PDB entry 8YJS | electron microscopy, 3.55 A resolution | chains D and E of the 8 polymer chains in the assembly

Chain D:
Protein: Flap endonuclease 1
From: Homo sapiens
Notes: EC 3.1.-.-
UniProtKB: P39748 (FEN1_HUMAN); residue numbers follow UniProt; this construct covers 1-380
Sequence (380 residues; numbered 1 to 380; the number before each row is that of its first residue):
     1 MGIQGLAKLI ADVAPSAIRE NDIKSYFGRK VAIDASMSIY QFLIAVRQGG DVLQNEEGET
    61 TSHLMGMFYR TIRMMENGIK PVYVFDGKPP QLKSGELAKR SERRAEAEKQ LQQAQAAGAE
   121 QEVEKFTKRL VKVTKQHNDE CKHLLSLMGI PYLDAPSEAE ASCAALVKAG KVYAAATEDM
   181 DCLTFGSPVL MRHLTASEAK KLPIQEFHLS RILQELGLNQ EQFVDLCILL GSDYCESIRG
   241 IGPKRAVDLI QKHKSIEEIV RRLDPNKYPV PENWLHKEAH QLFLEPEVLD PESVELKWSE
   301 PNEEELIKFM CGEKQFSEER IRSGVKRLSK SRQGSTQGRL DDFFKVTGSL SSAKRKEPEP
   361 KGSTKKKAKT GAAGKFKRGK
Not modelled in the structure: 1, 353-380
Curated features (UniProtKB/Swiss-Prot):
  - region: Thr336 to Phe344 (Interaction with PCNA)
  - binding site (Mg(2+)): Asp34, Asp86, Glu158, Glu160, Asp179, Asp181, Asp233
  - binding site (DNA): Arg47, Arg70, Glu158, Gly231, Asp233
  - modified residue: Arg19 (Symmetric dimethylarginine), Lys80 (N6-acetyllysine), Arg100 (Symmetric dimethylarginine), Arg104 (Symmetric dimethylarginine), Ser187 (Phosphoserine), Arg192 (Symmetric dimethylarginine), Ser197 (Phosphoserine), Ser255 (Phosphoserine), Ser293 (Phosphoserine), Ser335 (Phosphoserine), Thr336 (Phosphothreonine), Lys354 (N6-acetyllysine), Thr364 (Phosphothreonine), Lys375 (N6-acetyllysine), Lys377 (N6-acetyllysine), Lys380 (N6-acetyllysine)
  - mutagenesis: Arg29 (R29A: No significant effect on exonuclease activity or flap endonuclease activity), Asp34 (D34A: Loss of flap endonuclease activity but substrate binding activity is retained), Arg47 (R47A: Significantly reduced exonuclease activity and reduced substrate binding. The positions of the cleavage sites are also shifted), Arg70 (R70A: Loss of exonuclease activity and reduced endonuclease activity. Reduced substrate binding), Arg73 (R73A: No significant effect on exonuclease activity or flap endonuclease activity), Lys80 (K80A: No significant effect on exonuclease activity or flap endonuclease activity), Asp86 (D86A: Loss of flap endonuclease activity but substrate binding activity is retained), Arg103 (R103A: No effect on flap endonuclease activity or substrate binding), Glu158 (E158A: Loss of flap endonuclease activity and substrate binding), Asp179 (D179A: No effect on flap endonuclease activity or substrate binding), Asp181 (D181A: Loss of flap endonuclease activity but substrate binding activity is retained), Ser187 (S187A: Fails to translocate from nucleoli to the nuclear plasma; S187D: Diminishes nucleolar localization), 3 further mutagenesis entries in UniProt

Chain E:
Molecule: parent strand DNA
From: Homo sapiens
Sequence (29 nucleotides; numbered 1 to 29; the number before each row is that of its first residue):
     1 ATTTTTTTTT AAATATTTTT TAAAAAAAA

How chain D and chain E interact:
Contacting residue pairs (41; chain D residue first):
  Gln41(D) - DA12(E)  phosphate contact
  Gln41(D) - DA13(E)  hydrogen bond to the phosphate
  Phe42(D) - DA13(E)  phosphate contact
  Phe42(D) - DT14(E)  phosphate contact
  Ile44(D) - DA12(E)  base contact
  Ala45(D) - DA12(E)  sugar contact
  Ala45(D) - DA13(E)  base contact
  Val46(D) - DA13(E)  base contact
  Gly66(D) - DT14(E)  sugar contact
  Tyr69(D) - DT14(E)  phosphate contact
  Tyr69(D) - DA15(E)  phosphate contact
  Arg70(D) - DA13(E)  salt bridge to the phosphate
  Arg70(D) - DT14(E)  salt bridge to the phosphate
  Arg73(D) - DA15(E)  salt bridge to the phosphate
  Glu106(D) - DT9(E)  phosphate contact
  Gln121(D) - DA11(E)  phosphate contact
  Glu122(D) - DT10(E)  phosphate contact
  Lys125(D) - DT10(E)  salt bridge to the phosphate
  Lys125(D) - DA11(E)  salt bridge to the phosphate
  Phe126(D) - DT10(E)  phosphate contact
  Lys128(D) - DA12(E)  salt bridge to the phosphate
  Arg129(D) - DT10(E)  salt bridge to the phosphate
  Arg129(D) - DA11(E)  hydrogen bond to the base
  Thr195(D) - DA13(E)  phosphate contact
  Thr195(D) - DT14(E)  phosphate contact
  Ala196(D) - DT14(E)  hydrogen bond to the phosphate
  Ser197(D) - DT14(E)  hydrogen bond to the phosphate
  Arg239(D) - DT6(E)  phosphate contact
  Arg239(D) - DT7(E)  salt bridge to the phosphate
  Gly240(D) - DT5(E)  sugar contact
  Gly240(D) - DT6(E)  hydrogen bond to the phosphate
  Ile241(D) - DT5(E)  phosphate contact
  Ile241(D) - DT6(E)  phosphate contact
  Gly242(D) - DT5(E)  hydrogen bond to the phosphate
  Pro243(D) - DT5(E)  phosphate contact
  Lys244(D) - DT5(E)  hydrogen bond to the phosphate
  Arg245(D) - DT4(E)  hydrogen bond to the phosphate
  Arg245(D) - DT5(E)  hydrogen bond to the phosphate
  Arg320(D) - DA15(E)  hydrogen bond to the phosphate
  Arg320(D) - DT16(E)  hydrogen bond to the sugar
  Arg327(D) - DA15(E)  salt bridge to the phosphate
Other interface residues (no listed pair), chain D (34 interface residues in all): Tyr40, Arg47, Met65, Ile238, Ala246, Ser323
Other interface residues (no listed pair), chain E (13 interface residues in all): DT3

In short:
34 residues of chain D face 13 of chain E across their interface, with 11 hydrogen bonds and 9 salt bridges.
Among the polar pairs are Arg129(D)-DA11(E), Arg320(D)-DT16(E) and Gln41(D)-DA13(E). From UniProt: 7
Mg2+-binding residues, 5 DNA-binding residues and 15 mutagenesis sites on chain D.
Here chain D is Flap endonuclease 1 and chain E is parent strand DNA, both from Homo sapiens. Entry 8YJS
(Structure of the human endogenous PCNA-FEN1 complex - State E) was determined by electron microscopy,
deposited together with 8YJH, 8YJL, 8YJQ, 8YJR, 8YJU, 8YJV, 8YJW and 8YJZ.
